6LY9 - chains O and M of the 16 polymer chains in the assembly; structure by electron microscopy, 3.93 A resolution.

Chain O:
Molecule: V-type ATP synthase, subunit K
Source organism: Thermus thermophilus HB8
UniProtKB: Q5SIT7 (Q5SIT7_THET8); residues -18 to 80 here correspond to UniProt positions 1-99 (UniProt number = residue number + 19)
Chain sequence (99 residues; row label = number of the first residue in the row; numbers below 1 keep their minus sign (Met-18 is residue -18)):
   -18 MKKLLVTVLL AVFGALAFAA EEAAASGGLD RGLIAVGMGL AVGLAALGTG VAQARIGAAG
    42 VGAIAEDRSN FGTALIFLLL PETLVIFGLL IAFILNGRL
Not modelled in the structure: -18 to 7

Chain M:
Molecule: V-type ATP synthase subunit C
Source organism: Thermus thermophilus HB8
UniProtKB: P74902 (VATC_THET8); residue numbers follow UniProt; this construct covers 1-323
Chain sequence (323 residues; numbered 1 to 323; the number before each row is that of its first residue):
     1 MADDFAYLNA RVRVRRGTLL KESFFQEALD LSFADFLRLL SETVYGGELA GQGLPDVDRA
    61 VLRTQAKLVG DLPRLVTGEA REAVRLLLLR NDLHNLQALL RAKATGRPFE EVLLLPGTLR
   121 EEVWRQAYEA QDPAGMAQVL AVPGHPLARA LRAVLRETQD LARVEALLAK RFFEDVAKAA
   181 KGLDQPALRD YLALEVDAEN LRTAFKLQGS GLAPDAFFLK GGRFVDRVRF ARLMEGDYAV
   241 LDELSGTPFS GLSGVRDLKA LERGLRCVLL KEAKKGVQDP LGVGLVLAYV KEREWEAVRL
   301 RLLARRAYFG LPRAQVEEEV VCP
Not modelled in the structure: 1-2
Disulfide bonds: Cys267-Cys322
From the paper describing this entry:
  - contacts within the chain: Arg90-Glu195

Chain O / chain M interface:
Residue-residue contacts (4; chain O residue first):
  Ala39(O) - Pro280(M)
  Gly43(O) - Pro280(M)
  Ala46(O) - Arg13(M)
  Glu47(O) - Gln278(M)  hydrogen bond
Also at the interface, not in a pair above, chain M (4 interface residues in all): Val277

Summary:
Chain O and chain M each contribute 4 residues to their interface; the contacts include 1 hydrogen bond. Its
one hydrogen-bonded contact is Glu47(O)-Gln278(M). The paper reports contacts within the chain involving
Arg90(M) and Glu195(M).
Chain O is V-type ATP synthase, subunit K and chain M is V-type ATP synthase subunit C, both from Thermus
thermophilus HB8; the structure, The membrane-embedded Vo domain of V/A-ATPase from Thermus thermophilus, was
determined by electron microscopy (same publication as 6LY8).
